1EB8 - chains A and B; structure by X-ray diffraction, 2.10 A resolution.

== Chain A (and B) ==
Name: (S)-acetone-cyanohydrin lyase
From: Manihot esculenta
Notes: EC 4.2.1.37; chain B of this document is another copy of the same molecule, construct and numbering; everything in this record applies to it too
UniProtKB: P52705 (HNL_MANES); residues 2-258 here correspond to UniProt positions 1-257 (UniProt number = residue number - 1)
Amino-acid sequence (262 residues; each row starts with the number of its first residue; note: 1 number in that range is skipped by the numbering (no residue carries it; nothing is unmodelled there); numbers below 1 keep their minus sign (Pro-4 is residue -4)):
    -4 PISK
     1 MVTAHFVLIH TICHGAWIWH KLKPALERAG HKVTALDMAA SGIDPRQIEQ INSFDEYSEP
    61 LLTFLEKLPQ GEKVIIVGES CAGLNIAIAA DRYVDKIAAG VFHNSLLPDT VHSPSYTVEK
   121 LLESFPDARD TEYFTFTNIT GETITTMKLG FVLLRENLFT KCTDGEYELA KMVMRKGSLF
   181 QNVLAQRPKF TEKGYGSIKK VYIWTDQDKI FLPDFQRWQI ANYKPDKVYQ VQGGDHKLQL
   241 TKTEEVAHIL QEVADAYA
Differences from the reference sequence: engineered mutation Ala128 (Trp127 in P52705)

== Interface between chain A and chain B ==
Pairs across the interface (39):
  Ala16(A) with Met172(B)
  Trp17(A) with Leu169(B), hydrophobic; Met172(B), hydrophobic; Val173(B), hydrophobic
  Trp19(A) with Met172(B)
  His20(A) with Gly165(B); Glu168(B); Leu169(B); Met172(B)
  Lys23(A) with Glu168(B), salt bridge; Lys171(B); Met172(B)
  Pro24(A) with Glu168(B)
  Ala35(A) with Met172(B), hydrophobic
  Gly42(A) with Ile43(B)
  Ile43(A) with Gly42(B); Met172(B); Val173(B); Met174(B)
  Pro45(A) with Gln47(B)
  Gln47(A) with Pro45(B)
  Asp164(A) with Pro24(B); Arg28(B), salt bridge
  Gly165(A) with His20(B)
  Glu168(A) with His20(B); Lys23(B), salt bridge; Pro24(B); Glu27(B)
  Leu169(A) with Trp17(B), hydrophobic; His20(B)
  Met172(A) with Ala16(B); Trp17(B), hydrophobic; Trp19(B); His20(B); Lys23(B); Ile43(B)
  Val173(A) with Ile43(B)
  Met174(A) with Ile43(B)
  Arg175(A) with Ile43(B)
Other interface residues (no listed pair), chain A (24 interface residues in all): Lys21, Glu27, Arg28, Asp37, Lys171
Other interface residues (no listed pair), chain B (24 interface residues in all): Lys21, Ala35, Asp37, Asp164, Arg175

== Overview ==
The chain A/chain B interface involves 24 residues from each chain; the contacts include 3 salt bridges. Among
the polar pairs are Lys23(A)-Glu168(B) and Asp164(A)-Arg28(B).
Chain A and chain B are both (S)-acetone-cyanohydrin lyase (Manihot esculenta); the structure, Structure
Determinants of Substrate Specificity of Hydroxynitrile Lyase from Manihot esculenta, was determined by X-ray
diffraction together with 1EB9 from the same study.
